PDB entry 4NO1 | X-ray diffraction, 2.50 A resolution | chains V and W of the 28 polymer chains in the assembly

# Chain V
Protein: Proteasome subunit beta type-2
From: Saccharomyces cerevisiae S288c
Notes: EC 3.4.25.1
UniProt: P25043 (PSB2_YEAST); residues 1-232 here correspond to UniProt positions 30-261 (UniProt number = residue number + 29)
Sequence (232 residues; each row starts with the number of its first residue):
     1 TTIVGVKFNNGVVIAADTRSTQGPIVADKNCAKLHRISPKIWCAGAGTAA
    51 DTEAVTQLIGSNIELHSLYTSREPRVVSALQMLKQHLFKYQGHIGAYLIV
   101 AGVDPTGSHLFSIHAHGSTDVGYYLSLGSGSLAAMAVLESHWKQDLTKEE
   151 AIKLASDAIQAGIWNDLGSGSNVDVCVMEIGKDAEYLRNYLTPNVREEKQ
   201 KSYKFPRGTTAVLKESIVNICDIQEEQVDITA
Unresolved in the structure: 223-232
Metal / ion sites: Mg2+: Ile163, Asp166, Ser169 (shared with 1 residue of chain L)

# Chain W
Protein: Proteasome subunit beta type-3
From: Saccharomyces cerevisiae S288c
Notes: EC 3.4.25.1
UniProt: P25451 (PSB3_YEAST); residues 0-204 here correspond to UniProt positions 1-205 (UniProt number = residue number + 1)
Sequence (205 residues; row label = number of the first residue in the row; numbering starts at 0):
     0 MSDPSSINGGIVVAMTGKDCVAIACDLRLGSQSLGVSNKFEKIFHYGHVF
    50 LGITGLATDVTTLNEMFRYKTNLYKLKEERAIEPETFTQLVSSSLYERRF
   100 GPYFVGPVVAGINSKSGKPFIAGFDLIGCIDEAKDFIVSGTASDQLFGMC
   150 ESLYEPNLEPEDLFETISQALLNAADRDALSGWGAVVYIIKKDEVVKRYL
   200 KMRQD
Unresolved in the structure: 0
Metal / ion sites: Mg2+: Asp204 (shared with 3 residues of chain K)

# Chain V / chain W interface
Residue-residue contacts (61; chain V residue first):
  Ile25(V) with Asp143(W); Phe146(W), hydrophobic
  Ala27(V) with Asp130(W)
  Asp28(V) with Asp130(W); Glu131(W)
  Lys29(V) with Glu150(W), salt bridge
  Ala49(V) with Cys128(W), hydrophobic
  Ala50(V) with Tyr95(W); Ile126(W), hydrophobic; Cys128(W), hydrophobic
  Asp51(V) with Tyr95(W), hydrogen bond; Arg98(W), salt bridge
  Ala54(V) with Tyr95(W)
  Tyr90(V) with Phe99(W), hydrophobic
  His93(V) with Arg98(W), hydrogen bond (backbone-side chain); Phe99(W)
  Ile94(V) with Phe99(W), hydrophobic
  Arg196(V) with Glu150(W), salt bridge
  Lys199(V) with Glu150(W); Ser151(W); Tyr153(W), hydrogen bond (side chain-backbone)
  Ser202(V) with Glu154(W), hydrogen bond
  Tyr203(V) with Ser151(W); Leu152(W), hydrophobic; Glu154(W)
  Lys204(V) with Glu154(W); Asp161(W)
  Phe205(V) with Leu152(W), hydrophobic; Glu164(W); Gln168(W)
  Arg207(V) with Glu160(W), salt bridge; Asp161(W), salt bridge; Glu164(W)
  Gly208(V) with Glu164(W), hydrogen bond (backbone-side chain)
  Thr209(V) with Glu164(W), hydrogen bond (backbone-side chain); Gln168(W)
  Thr210(V) with Glu164(W), hydrogen bond; Ser167(W); Gln168(W), hydrogen bond; Leu199(W)
  Ala211(V) with Leu199(W); Lys200(W), hydrogen bond (backbone-backbone)
  Val212(V) with Phe163(W), hydrophobic; Tyr198(W)
  Leu213(V) with Tyr198(W), hydrogen bond (backbone-backbone); Leu199(W); Lys200(W)
  Lys214(V) with Arg197(W); Tyr198(W), hydrogen bond (backbone-backbone)
  Glu215(V) with Lys196(W); Arg197(W), salt bridge
  Ser216(V) with Val195(W); Lys196(W), hydrogen bond (backbone-backbone)
  Ile217(V) with Val194(W)
  Val218(V) with His44(W); Tyr187(W), hydrophobic; Val194(W), hydrogen bond (backbone-backbone); Lys196(W)
  Asn219(V) with His44(W)
  Ile220(V) with Gly46(W)
  Asp222(V) with Lys74(W), salt bridge
Interface residues without a listed pair, chain V (35 interface residues in all): Val26, Thr48, Pro206
Interface residues without a listed pair, chain W (37 interface residues in all): His47, Phe49, Leu157, Glu158, Thr165, Leu171

# Summary
Chain V and chain W form an interface of 35 and 37 residues respectively, with 13 hydrogen bonds and 7 salt
bridges. Polar pairs include Lys29(V)-Glu150(W), Asp51(V)-Arg98(W) and Arg196(V)-Glu150(W). Ile163(V),
Asp166(V) and Ser169(V) form the Mg2+ site.
Chain V is Proteasome subunit beta type-2 and chain W is Proteasome subunit beta type-3, both from
Saccharomyces cerevisiae S288c; the structure, yCP in complex with Z-Leu-Leu-Leu-B(OH)2, was determined by
X-ray diffraction, deposited together with 4NNN, 4NNW, 4NO6, 4NO8 and 4NO9.
